3JBD - chains 2 and 3 of the 5 polymer chains in the assembly; structure by electron microscopy, 4.70 A resolution (low resolution: residue-level contacts below are approximate; hydrogen-bond / salt-bridge calls are withheld).

# Chain 2
Molecule: Capsid protein VP2
Source organism: Human poliovirus 1 Mahoney
Reference sequence: P03300 (POLG_POL1M); residues 1-272 here correspond to UniProt positions 70-341 (UniProt number = residue number + 69)
Amino-acid sequence (272 residues; numbered 1 to 272; the number before each row is that of its first residue):
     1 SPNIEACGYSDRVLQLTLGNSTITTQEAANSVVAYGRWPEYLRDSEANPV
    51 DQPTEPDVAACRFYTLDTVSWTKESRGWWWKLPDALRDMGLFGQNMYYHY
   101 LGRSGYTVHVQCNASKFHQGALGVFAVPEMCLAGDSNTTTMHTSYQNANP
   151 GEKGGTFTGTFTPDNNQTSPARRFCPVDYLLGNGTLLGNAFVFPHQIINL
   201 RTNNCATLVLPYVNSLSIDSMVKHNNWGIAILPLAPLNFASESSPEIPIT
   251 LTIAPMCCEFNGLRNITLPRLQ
Not modelled in the structure: 1-5
UniProt features mapped onto this chain:
  - site: Gln272 (Cleavage)

# Chain 3
Molecule: Capsid protein VP3
Source organism: Human poliovirus 1 Mahoney
Reference sequence: P03300 (POLG_POL1M); residues 1-237 here correspond to UniProt positions 342-578 (UniProt number = residue number + 341)
Amino-acid sequence (237 residues; numbered 1 to 237; the number before each row is that of its first residue):
     1 GLPVMNTPGSNQYLTADNFQSPCALPEFDVTPPIDIPGEVKNMMELAEID
    51 TMIPFDLSATKKNTMEMYRVRLSDKPHTDDPILCLSLSPASDPRLSHTML
   101 GEILNYYTHWAGSLKFTFLFCGSMMATGKLLVSYAPPGADPPKKRKEAML
   151 GTHVIWDIGLQSSCTMVVPWISNTTYRQTIDDSFTEGGYISVFYQTRIVV
   201 PLSTPREMDILGFVSACNDFSVRLLRDTTHIEQKALA
Not modelled in the structure: 236-237
Sequence notes: conflict Ser123 (Phe464 in P03300)

# How chain 2 and chain 3 interact
Contacting residue pairs - 67 pairs, chain 2 then chain 3:
  Tyr35(2) - Gly38(3)
  Arg37(2) - Asp35(3)
  Arg37(2) - Pro37(3)
  Arg43(2) - Asp35(3)
  Glu46(2) - Ile34(3)
  Glu46(2) - Asp35(3)
  Arg76(2) - Met65(3)
  Lys116(2) - Ser123(3)
  Lys116(2) - Met124(3)
  Lys116(2) - Met125(3)
  Phe117(2) - Ser123(3)
  Phe117(2) - Met125(3)
  Phe117(2) - Thr204(3)
  Phe117(2) - Pro205(3)
  His118(2) - Ser123(3)
  Gln119(2) - Cys121(3)
  Gln119(2) - Gly122(3)
  Gln119(2) - Ser123(3)
  Gln119(2) - Pro205(3)
  Gln119(2) - Glu207(3)
  Gln119(2) - Met208(3)
  Gly120(2) - Cys121(3)
  Asp178(2) - Met65(3)
  Tyr179(2) - Asn63(3)
  Tyr179(2) - Thr64(3)
  Tyr179(2) - Met65(3)
  Leu186(2) - Tyr68(3)
  Leu186(2) - His97(3)
  Leu187(2) - Met65(3)
  Leu187(2) - Tyr68(3)
  Gly188(2) - Thr51(3)
  Gly188(2) - Met52(3)
  Gly188(2) - Tyr68(3)
  Asn189(2) - His97(3)
  Asn189(2) - Thr98(3)
  Asn189(2) - Met99(3)
  Phe191(2) - Ile49(3)
  Phe191(2) - Asp50(3)
  Phe191(2) - Met52(3)
  Phe191(2) - Phe213(3)
  Val192(2) - Met99(3)
  Asn199(2) - Leu119(3)
  Asn199(2) - Phe120(3)
  Asn199(2) - Cys121(3)
  Arg201(2) - Phe120(3)
  Arg201(2) - Gly122(3)
  Arg201(2) - Ser123(3)
  Arg201(2) - Met124(3)
  Arg201(2) - Ala126(3)
  Arg201(2) - Ile158(3)
  Arg201(2) - Gly159(3)
  Thr202(2) - Ser162(3)
  Tyr212(2) - Pro37(3)
  Val213(2) - Pro37(3)
  Asn214(2) - Ile36(3)
  Leu216(2) - Ile34(3)
  Ser217(2) - Ile34(3)
  Pro233(2) - Met65(3)
  Pro233(2) - Arg69(3)
  Leu234(2) - Met52(3)
  Leu234(2) - Arg69(3)
  Leu234(2) - Leu211(3)
  Pro236(2) - Arg69(3)
  Pro236(2) - Asp209(3)
  Phe239(2) - Pro205(3)
  Ala240(2) - Ser203(3)
  Ala240(2) - Pro205(3)
Also at the interface, not in a pair above, chain 2 (38 interface residues in all): Arg12, Ala121, Ile197, Pro211, Leu232, Ala235, Asn238
Also at the interface, not in a pair above, chain 3 (40 interface residues in all): Arg71, Leu160, Pro201, Leu202

# Overview
38 residues of chain 2 and 40 residues of chain 3 are in contact.
Here chain 2 is Capsid protein VP2 and chain 3 is Capsid protein VP3, both from Human poliovirus 1 Mahoney.
Entry 3JBD (Complex of poliovirus with VHH PVSP6A) was determined by electron microscopy (same publication as
3JBC, 3JBE, 3JBF and 3JBG).
